1RCX - chains P and V of the 16 polymer chains in the assembly; structure by X-ray diffraction, 2.40 A resolution.

# Chain P
Molecule: Ribulose bisphosphate carboxylase/oxygenase
Source organism: Spinacia oleracea
Notes: EC 4.1.1.39
UniProt: P00870 (RBS1_SPIOL); residues 1-123 here correspond to UniProt positions 58-180 (UniProt number = residue number + 57)
Amino-acid sequence (123 residues; row label = number of the first residue in the row):
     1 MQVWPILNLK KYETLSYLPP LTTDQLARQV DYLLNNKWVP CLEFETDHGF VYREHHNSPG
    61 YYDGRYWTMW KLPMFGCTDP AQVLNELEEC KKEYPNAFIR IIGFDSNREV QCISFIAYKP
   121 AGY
Construct notes: conflict Gln2 (Lys59 in P00870), Ile6 (Thr63 in P00870), Leu7 (Gln64 in P00870), Leu9 (Met66 in P00870), Lys11 (Arg68 in P00870), Glu109 (Gln166 in P00870), Ile113 (Val170 in P00870)

# Chain V
Molecule: Ribulose bisphosphate carboxylase/oxygenase
Source organism: Spinacia oleracea
Notes: EC 4.1.1.39
UniProt: P00875 (RBL_SPIOL); residue numbers follow UniProt; this construct covers 1-475
Amino-acid sequence (475 residues; numbered 1 to 475; the number before each row is that of its first residue):
     1 MSPQTETKAS VGFKAGVKDY KLTYYTPEYE TLDTDILAAF RVSPQPGVPP EEAGAAVAAE
    61 SSTGTWTTVW TDGLTNLDRY KGRCYHIEPV AGEENQYICY VAYPLDLFEE GSVTNMFTSI
   121 VGNVFGFKAL RALRLEDLRI PVAYVKTFQG PPHGIQVERD KLNKYGRPLL GCTIKPKLGL
   181 SAKNYGRAVY ECLRGGLDFT KDDENVNSQP FMRWRDRFLF CAEALYKAQA ETGEIKGHYL
   241 NATAGTCEDM MKRAVFAREL GVPIVMHDYL TGGFTANTTL SHYCRDNGLL LHIHRAMHAV
   301 IDRQKNHGMH FRVLAKALRL SGGDHIHSGT VVGKLEGERD ITLGFVDLLR DDYTEKDRSR
   361 GIYFTQSWVS TPGVLPVASG GIHVWHMPAL TEIFGDDSVL QFGGGTLGHP WGNAPGAVAN
   421 RVALEACVQA RNEGRDLARE GNTIIREATK WSPELAAACE VWKEIKFEFP AMDTV
Disordered / not traced: 1-8
Ligand contacts:
  - ribulose-1,5-diphosphate (RUB), molecule 1: Thr65, Trp66, Asn123
  - ribulose-1,5-diphosphate (RUB), molecule 2: Thr173, Lys175, Lys177, Lys201, Asp203, Glu204, His294, Arg295, His298, His327, Gly329, Lys334, Leu335, Val377, Ser379, Gly380, Gly381, Gln401, Phe402, Gly403, Gly404
UniProt features mapped onto this chain:
  - active site (Proton acceptor): Lys175, His294
  - binding site (substrate): Thr65, Asn123, Thr173, Lys177, Glu204, His294, Arg295, His327, Lys334, Ser379, Gly381, Gly403, Gly404
  - binding site (Mg(2+)): Lys201, Asp203, Glu204
  - site: Lys14 (Not N6-methylated), Lys334 (Transition state stabilizer)
  - modified residue: Pro3 (N-acetylproline), Lys201 (N6-carboxylysine)

# Chain P / chain V interface
Pairs across the interface - 40 pairs, chain P then chain V:
  Glu43(P) with Arg187(V), salt bridge
  Glu45(P) with Lys227(V), salt bridge
  His55(P) with Tyr226(V)
  His56(P) with Glu259(V), hydrogen bond (side chain-backbone); Leu260(V)
  Ser58(P) with Glu259(V)
  Pro59(P) with Leu219(V)
  Gly60(P) with Leu219(V)
  Tyr61(P) with Leu219(V); Glu223(V); Tyr226(V)
  Tyr62(P) with Glu223(V)
  Asp63(P) with Glu223(V)
  Gly64(P) with Glu223(V), hydrogen bond (backbone-side chain)
  Arg65(P) with Leu219(V); Phe220(V); Glu223(V), salt bridge
  Tyr66(P) with Ala182(V); Lys183(V), hydrogen bond (side chain-backbone); Gly186(V); Arg187(V), hydrogen bond (side chain-backbone); Phe220(V); Glu223(V), hydrogen bond (backbone-side chain); Ala224(V), hydrophobic; Lys227(V), hydrogen bond (backbone-side chain)
  Trp67(P) with Tyr190(V)
  Thr68(P) with Tyr190(V); Glu191(V); Arg194(V)
  Met69(P) with Arg187(V); Glu191(V), hydrogen bond (backbone-side chain)
  Leu72(P) with Pro410(V); Gly412(V)
  Ile102(P) with Arg187(V)
  Phe104(P) with Arg187(V)
  Glu109(P) with Gly179(V); Leu180(V); Ser181(V), hydrogen bond (side chain-backbone); Asn184(V)
  Gln111(P) with Arg187(V), hydrogen bond
Also at the interface, not in a pair above, chain P (22 interface residues in all): Lys71
Also at the interface, not in a pair above, chain V (24 interface residues in all): Arg215, Ala222, Trp411

# In short
Chain P and chain V form an interface of 22 and 24 residues respectively, with 9 hydrogen bonds and 3 salt
bridges. Polar contacts include Glu43(P)-Arg187(V), Glu45(P)-Lys227(V) and Arg65(P)-Glu223(V). Chain V binds
ribulose-1,5-diphosphate.
Here chain P is Ribulose bisphosphate carboxylase/oxygenase and chain V is Ribulose bisphosphate
carboxylase/oxygenase, both from Spinacia oleracea. Entry 1RCX (Non-activated spinach rubisco in complex with
its substrate ribulose-1,5-bisphosphate) was determined by X-ray diffraction together with 1RXO from the same
study.
